Entry 1EXB (X-ray diffraction, 2.10 A resolution); this record covers chains A and E.

# Chain A
Name: Kv BETA2 protein
From: Rattus norvegicus
Notes: fragment: beta subunit, residues 36-367
Reference sequence: P62483 (KCAB2_RAT); numbering as in UniProt (aligned over 36-367)
Sequence (332 residues; row label = number of the first residue in the row):
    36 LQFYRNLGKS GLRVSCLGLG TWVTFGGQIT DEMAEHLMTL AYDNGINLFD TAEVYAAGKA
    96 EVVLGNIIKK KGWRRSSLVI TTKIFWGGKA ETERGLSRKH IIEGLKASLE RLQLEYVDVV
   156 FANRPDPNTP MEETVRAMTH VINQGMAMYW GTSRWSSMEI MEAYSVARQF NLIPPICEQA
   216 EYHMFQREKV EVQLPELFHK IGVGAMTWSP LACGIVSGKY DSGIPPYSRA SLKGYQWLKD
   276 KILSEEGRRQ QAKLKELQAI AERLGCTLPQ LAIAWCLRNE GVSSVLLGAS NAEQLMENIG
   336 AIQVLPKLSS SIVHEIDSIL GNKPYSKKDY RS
Disordered / not traced: 362-367
Residues lining bound ligands: NADPH (NDP; NADPH dihydro-nicotinamide-adenine-dinucleotide phosphate): Gly55, Thr56, Trp57, Thr59, Gln63, Asp85, Tyr90, Lys118, Asn158, Ser188, Arg189, Gln214, Trp243, Ser244, Pro245, Leu246, Ala247, Cys248, Gly249, Ser252, Lys254, Tyr255, Tyr262, Ser263, Arg264, Pro304, Leu321, Leu322, Gly323, Ala324, Ser325, Gln329, Glu332, Asn333
Curated features (UniProtKB/Swiss-Prot):
  - active site: Tyr90 (Proton donor/acceptor)
  - binding site (NADP(+)): Thr56, Trp57, Gln63, Asp85, Asn158, Ser188, Arg189, Gln214, Trp243, Ser244, Pro245, Leu246, Ala247, Cys248, Lys254, Tyr262, Arg264, Gly323, Ser325, Gln329 and 2 more in UniProt
  - modified residue: Ser112 (Phosphoserine), Lys124 (N6-acetyllysine)

# Chain E
Name: Potassium channel KV1.1
From: Rattus norvegicus
Notes: fragment: t1 domain, residues 27-129
Reference sequence: P10499 (KCNA1_RAT); residue numbers follow UniProt; this construct covers 27-129
Sequence (103 residues; each row starts with the number of its first residue):
    27 QADHDDHECC ERVVINISGL RFETQLKTLA QFPNTLLGNP KKRMRYFDPL RNEYFFDRNR
    87 PSFDAILYYY QSGGRLRRPV NVPLDMFSEE IKFYELGEEA MEK
Disordered / not traced: 27-35, 127-129

# Interface between chain A and chain E
Residue-residue contacts (12):
  Met196(A) with Glu37(E); Asn78(E)
  Tyr199(A) with Phe73(E); Pro75(E), hydrogen bond (side chain-backbone); Asn78(E)
  Ser200(A) with Asn78(E)
  Arg203(A) with Pro75(E), hydrogen bond (side chain-backbone); Leu76(E)
  Glu231(A) with Met70(E)
  Lys235(A) with Phe73(E); Pro75(E); Tyr80(E), hydrogen bond
Also at the interface, not in a pair above, chain A (7 interface residues in all): Ile236
Also at the interface, not in a pair above, chain E (8 interface residues in all): Asp74

# Summary
Chain A and chain E form an interface of 7 and 8 residues respectively; the contacts include 3 hydrogen bonds.
Among the polar pairs are Tyr199(A)-Pro75(E), Arg203(A)-Pro75(E) and Lys235(A)-Tyr80(E). Chain A binds NADPH.
From UniProt: active-site residue Tyr90(A) and 22 NADP+-binding residues on chain A.
Here chain A is Kv BETA2 protein and chain E is Potassium channel KV1.1, both from Rattus norvegicus. Entry
1EXB (Structure of the cytoplasmic beta subunit-T1 assembly of voltage-dependent K channels) was determined by
X-ray diffraction.
